Entry 4JKI (X-ray diffraction, 2.60 A resolution); this record covers chains A and B.

# Chain A (and B)
Protein: Formate--tetrahydrofolate ligase
Organism: Moorella thermoacetica
Notes: EC 6.3.4.3; chain B of this document is another copy of the same molecule, construct and numbering; everything in this record applies to it too
Reference sequence: Q2RM91 (FTHS_MOOTA); numbering as in UniProt (aligned over 1-559)
Sequence (559 residues; row label = number of the first residue in the row):
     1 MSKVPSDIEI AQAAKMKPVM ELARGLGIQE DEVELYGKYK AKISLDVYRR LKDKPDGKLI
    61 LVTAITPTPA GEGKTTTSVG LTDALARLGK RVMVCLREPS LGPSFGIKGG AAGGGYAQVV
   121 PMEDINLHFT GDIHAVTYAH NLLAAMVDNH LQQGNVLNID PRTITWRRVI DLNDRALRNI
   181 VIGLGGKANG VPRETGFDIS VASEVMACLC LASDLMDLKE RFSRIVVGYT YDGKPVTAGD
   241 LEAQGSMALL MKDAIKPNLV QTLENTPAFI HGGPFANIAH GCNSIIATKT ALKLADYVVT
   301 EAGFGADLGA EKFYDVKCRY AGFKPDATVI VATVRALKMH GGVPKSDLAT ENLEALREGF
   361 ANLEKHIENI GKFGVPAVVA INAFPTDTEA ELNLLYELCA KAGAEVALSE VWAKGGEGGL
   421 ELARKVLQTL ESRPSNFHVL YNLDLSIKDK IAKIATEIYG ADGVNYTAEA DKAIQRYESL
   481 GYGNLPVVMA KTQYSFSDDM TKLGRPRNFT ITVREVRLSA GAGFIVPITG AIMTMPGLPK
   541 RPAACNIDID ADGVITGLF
Not modelled in the structure: 1-2 (chain B: 1-4)
Small-molecule neighbours: ADP / formyl phosphate / ZD9: D7, G71, E72, G73, K74, T75, T76, G110, A111, G113, G114, E301, N382, A383, F384, P385, W412
Curated features (UniProtKB/Swiss-Prot):
  - binding site (ATP): T68 to T75
From the paper describing this entry:
  - binding site for the ligand ZD9: F384, W412
  - catalytic residues: R97, A276 (proposed by the authors, not directly observed)

# Interface between chain A and chain B
Pairs across the interface - 132 pairs, chain A then chain B:
  E30(A) - K38(B)  salt bridge
  E34(A) - G37(B)
  L35(A) - L35(B)
  L35(A) - Y36(B)
  L35(A) - G37(B)  hydrogen bond (backbone-backbone)
  Y36(A) - L35(B)
  Y36(A) - Y36(B)  hydrophobic
  G37(A) - E34(B)
  G37(A) - L35(B)  hydrogen bond (backbone-backbone)
  L101(A) - Y138(B)  hydrophobic
  L101(A) - L250(B)  hydrophobic
  F105(A) - S246(B)
  F105(A) - L250(B)  hydrophobic
  E123(A) - K252(B)  salt bridge
  L127(A) - L249(B)  hydrophobic
  H128(A) - A135(B)
  H128(A) - L250(B)  hydrogen bond (side chain-backbone)
  H134(A) - H134(B)
  H134(A) - Y138(B)
  A135(A) - H128(B)
  T137(A) - Y138(B)  hydrogen bond
  Y138(A) - L101(B)  hydrophobic
  Y138(A) - H134(B)
  Y138(A) - T137(B)
  Y138(A) - I170(B)
  Y138(A) - D171(B)  hydrogen bond (side chain-backbone)
  Y138(A) - L172(B)  hydrophobic
  Y138(A) - S200(B)
  N141(A) - I170(B)
  N141(A) - L172(B)
  L142(A) - L172(B)
  A145(A) - D174(B)
  M146(A) - A544(B)  hydrophobic
  D148(A) - A176(B)
  N149(A) - R175(B)  hydrogen bond
  N149(A) - L538(B)
  N149(A) - P539(B)  hydrogen bond (side chain-backbone)
  N149(A) - P542(B)
  Q152(A) - R175(B)
  Q153(A) - L538(B)  hydrogen bond (side chain-backbone)
  Q153(A) - P539(B)  hydrogen bond (side chain-backbone)
  Q153(A) - K540(B)
  R168(A) - D174(B)  salt bridge
  R168(A) - L177(B)
  I170(A) - N141(B)
  D171(A) - Y138(B)  hydrogen bond (backbone-side chain)
  L172(A) - Y138(B)  hydrophobic
  L172(A) - N141(B)
  L172(A) - L142(B)
  D174(A) - A145(B)
  D174(A) - R168(B)  salt bridge
  R175(A) - N149(B)  hydrogen bond
  R175(A) - Q152(B)
  R175(A) - Q153(B)
  R175(A) - A188(B)
  R175(A) - N189(B)
  R175(A) - G190(B)
  A176(A) - D148(B)
  A176(A) - I182(B)
  A176(A) - G183(B)  hydrogen bond (backbone-backbone)
  A176(A) - N189(B)
  L177(A) - R168(B)
  L177(A) - I182(B)  hydrophobic
  R178(A) - A188(B)
  R178(A) - N189(B)
  N179(A) - G183(B)
  N179(A) - L184(B)  hydrogen bond (backbone-backbone)
  N179(A) - G185(B)
  N179(A) - N189(B)  hydrogen bond
  I180(A) - V181(B)
  I180(A) - I182(B)  hydrophobic
  V181(A) - I180(B)
  V181(A) - V181(B)  hydrogen bond (backbone-backbone)
  V181(A) - L184(B)  hydrophobic
  I182(A) - A176(B)
  I182(A) - L177(B)  hydrophobic
  I182(A) - I180(B)  hydrophobic
  G183(A) - A176(B)  hydrogen bond (backbone-backbone)
  G183(A) - N179(B)
  L184(A) - N179(B)  hydrogen bond (backbone-backbone)
  L184(A) - V181(B)  hydrophobic
  A188(A) - R175(B)
  A188(A) - R178(B)  hydrogen bond (backbone-side chain)
  N189(A) - R175(B)
  N189(A) - A176(B)
  N189(A) - R178(B)  hydrogen bond
  N189(A) - N179(B)  hydrogen bond
  G190(A) - R175(B)
  F197(A) - F197(B)  hydrophobic
  S200(A) - Y138(B)
  M216(A) - I549(B)
  M216(A) - D550(B)
  M216(A) - A551(B)  hydrogen bond (side chain-backbone)
  K219(A) - D548(B)  salt bridge
  K219(A) - I549(B)  hydrogen bond (side chain-backbone)
  L241(A) - C545(B)
  E242(A) - A544(B)
  E242(A) - C545(B)
  G245(A) - I547(B)
  G245(A) - D548(B)
  G245(A) - I549(B)
  S246(A) - F105(B)
  S246(A) - A544(B)  hydrogen bond (side chain-backbone)
  S246(A) - I547(B)
  L249(A) - L127(B)  hydrophobic
  L249(A) - I547(B)  hydrophobic
  L249(A) - I555(B)  hydrophobic
  L250(A) - F105(B)  hydrophobic
  L250(A) - H128(B)  hydrogen bond (backbone-side chain)
  L538(A) - N149(B)
  L538(A) - Q153(B)  hydrogen bond (backbone-side chain)
  P539(A) - N149(B)
  P539(A) - Q153(B)  hydrogen bond (backbone-side chain)
  K540(A) - Q153(B)
  P542(A) - N149(B)
  A544(A) - M146(B)  hydrophobic
  A544(A) - E242(B)
  A544(A) - S246(B)  hydrogen bond (backbone-side chain)
  C545(A) - L241(B)
  C545(A) - E242(B)
  I547(A) - G245(B)
  I547(A) - S246(B)
  D548(A) - K219(B)  salt bridge
  I549(A) - M216(B)
  I549(A) - K219(B)  hydrogen bond (backbone-side chain)
  I549(A) - G245(B)
  I549(A) - A248(B)  hydrophobic
  I549(A) - L249(B)
  D550(A) - M216(B)
  A551(A) - M216(B)
  I555(A) - L249(B)  hydrophobic
  L558(A) - L249(B)  hydrophobic
Also at the interface, not in a pair above, chain A (69 interface residues in all): K38, D124, G185, L215, A248, K252
Also at the interface, not in a pair above, chain B (68 interface residues in all): E30, E123, L215, L558

# Overview
The interface between chain A and chain B involves 69 residues on one side and 68 on the other, with 28
hydrogen bonds and 6 salt bridges. Polar contacts include E30(A)-K38(B), E123(A)-K252(B) and R168(A)-D174(B).
From the paper: catalytic residues R97(A) and A276(A); a binding site for the ligand ZD9 at F384(A) and
W412(A).
Both chains are Formate--tetrahydrofolate ligase (Moorella thermoacetica). Entry 4JKI (Crystal Structure of
N10-Formyltetrahydrofolate Synthetase with ZD9331, Formylphosphate, and ADP) was determined by X-ray
diffraction together with 4JIM, 4JJK and 4JJZ from the same study.
